Entry 6F5P (X-ray diffraction, 4.14 A resolution (low resolution: residue-level contacts below are approximate; hydrogen-bond / salt-bridge calls are withheld)); this record covers chains A and F of the 8 polymer chains in the assembly.

[Chain A]
Molecule: Polymerase acidic protein
From: Influenza C virus (strain C/Johannesburg/1/1966)
Notes: EC 3.1.-.-
UniProtKB: Q9IMP5 (PA_INCJH); residue numbers follow UniProt; this construct covers 1-709
Amino-acid sequence (709 residues; numbered 1 to 709; the number before each row is that of its first residue):
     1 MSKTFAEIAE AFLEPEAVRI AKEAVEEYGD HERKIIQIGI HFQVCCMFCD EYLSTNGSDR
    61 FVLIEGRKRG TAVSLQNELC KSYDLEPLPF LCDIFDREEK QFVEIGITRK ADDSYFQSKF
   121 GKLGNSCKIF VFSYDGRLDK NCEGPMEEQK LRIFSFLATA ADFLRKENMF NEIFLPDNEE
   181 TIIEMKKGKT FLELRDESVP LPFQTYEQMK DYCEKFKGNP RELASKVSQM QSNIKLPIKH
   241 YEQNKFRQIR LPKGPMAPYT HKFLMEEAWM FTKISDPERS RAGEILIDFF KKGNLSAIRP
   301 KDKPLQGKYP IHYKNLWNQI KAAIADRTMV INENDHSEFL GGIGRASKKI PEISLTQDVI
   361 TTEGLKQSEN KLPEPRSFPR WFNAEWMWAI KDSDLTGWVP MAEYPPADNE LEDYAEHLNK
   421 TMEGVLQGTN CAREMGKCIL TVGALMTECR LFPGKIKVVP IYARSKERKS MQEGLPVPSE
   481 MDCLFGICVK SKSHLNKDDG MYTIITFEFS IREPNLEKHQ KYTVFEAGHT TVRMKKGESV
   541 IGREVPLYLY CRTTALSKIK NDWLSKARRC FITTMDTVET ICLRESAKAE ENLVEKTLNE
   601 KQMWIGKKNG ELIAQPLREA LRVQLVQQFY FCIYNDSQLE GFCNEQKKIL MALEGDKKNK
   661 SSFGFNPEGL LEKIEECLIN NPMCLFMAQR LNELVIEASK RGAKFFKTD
Not modelled in the structure: 709
Metal / ion sites: Mg2+ near Glu-104 (its only coordinating residue here)
What the authors report for this chain:
  - binding site for DNA-directed RNA polymerase subunit: Pro-237, Tyr-241, Asn-659, Ser-661, Phe-663, Lys-704
  - mutagenesis - P237A, Y241A, F663A: decreased catalytic activity on both transcription and replication
  - mutagenesis - K239A, E242A, R701A: unchanged catalytic activity (polymerase activity)
  - mutagenesis - K657A, N659A, S661A, K704A: decreased catalytic activity on mRNA levels

[Chain F]
Molecule: Polymerase basic protein 2
From: Influenza C virus (strain C/Johannesburg/1/1966)
UniProtKB: Q9IMP3 (PB2_INCJH); numbering as in UniProt (aligned over 1-774)
Amino-acid sequence (774 residues; numbered 1 to 774; the number before each row is that of its first residue):
     1 MSLLLTIAKE YKRLCQDAKA AQMMTVGTVS NYTTFKKWTT SRKEKNPSLR MRWAMSSKFP
    61 IIANKRMLEE AQIPKEHNNV ALWEDTEDVS KRDHVLASAS CINYWNFCGP CVNNSEVIKE
   121 VYKSRFGRLE RRKEIMWKEL RFTLVDRQRR RVDTQPVEQR LRTGEIKDLQ MWTLFEDEAP
   181 LASKFILDNY GLVKEMRSKF ANKPLNKEVV AHMLEKQFNP ESRFLPVFGA IRPERMELIH
   241 ALGGETWIQE ANTAGISNVD QRKNDIRAVC RKVCLAANAS IMNAKSKLVE YIKSTSMRIG
   301 ETERKLEELI LETDDVSPEV TLCKSALGGQ LGKTLSFGPM LLKKISGSGV KVKDTVYIQG
   361 VRAVQFEYWS EQEEFYGEYK SATALFSRKE RSLEWITIGG GINEDRKRLL AMCMIFCRDG
   421 DYFKDAPATI TMADLSTKLG REIPYQYVMM NWIQKSEDNL EALLYSRGIV ETNPGKMGSS
   481 MGIDGSKRAI KSLRAVTIQS GKIDMPESKE KIHLELSDNL EAFDSSGRIV ATILDLPSDK
   541 KVTFQDVSFQ HPDLAVLRDE KTAITKGYEA LIKRLGTGDN DIPSLIAKKD YLSLYNLPEV
   601 KLMAPLIRPN RKGVYSRVAR KLVSTQVTTG HYSLHELIKV LPFTYFAPKQ GMFEGRLFFS
   661 NDSFVEPGVN NNVFSWSKAD SSKIYCHGIA IRVPLVVGDE HMDTSLALLE GFSVCENDPR
   721 APMVTRQDLI DVGFGQKVRL FVGQGSVRTF KRTASQRAAS SDVNKNVKKI KMSN
Not modelled in the structure: 772-774
Disulfide bonds: Cys-270/Cys-323
What the authors report for this chain:
  - mutagenesis - D680A: abolished catalytic activity on both transcription and replication
  - mutagenesis - K678A, Q744A, R748A: decreased catalytic activity

[How chain A and chain F interact]
Pairs across the interface (31; chain A residue first):
  Ser-296(A) / Phe-544(F)
  Arg-299(A) / Arg-298(F)
  Arg-299(A) / Gly-300(F)
  Arg-299(A) / Gln-545(F)
  Lys-303(A) / Lys-123(F)
  Tyr-309(A) / Glu-134(F)
  Pro-310(A) / Glu-134(F)
  Ile-311(A) / Glu-134(F)
  Ile-311(A) / Ile-256(F)
  His-312(A) / Glu-134(F)
  His-312(A) / Ala-254(F)
  His-312(A) / Gly-255(F)
  Lys-314(A) / Asn-258(F)
  Asn-315(A) / Ile-256(F)
  Asn-315(A) / Asn-258(F)
  Asn-315(A) / Gln-261(F)
  Asn-318(A) / Asn-258(F)
  Lys-321(A) / Phe-544(F)
  Ala-325(A) / Val-542(F)
  Asn-334(A) / Thr-253(F)
  Glu-338(A) / Met-136(F)
  Glu-338(A) / Ala-251(F)
  Ile-343(A) / Met-136(F)
  Arg-345(A) / Met-136(F)
  Arg-345(A) / Trp-137(F)
  Lys-348(A) / Leu-140(F)
  His-529(A) / Asn-670(F)
  Thr-531(A) / Val-669(F)
  Arg-533(A) / Arg-656(F)
  Glu-544(A) / Gly-668(F)
  Glu-544(A) / Val-669(F)
Other interface residues (no listed pair), chain A (25 interface residues in all): Asp-302, Gln-319, Asp-326, Asp-335
Other interface residues (no listed pair), chain F (25 interface residues in all): Glu-120, Glu-666, Trp-676, Lys-678

[Overview]
Chain A and chain F each contribute 25 residues to their interface. The paper reports a binding site for
DNA-directed RNA polymerase subunit at Pro-237(A), Tyr-241(A) and Asn-659(A) among others; K657A, N659A and
S661A of chain A, among others, reduce catalytic activity on mRNA levels; 14 substitutions were tested in all.
Chain A is Polymerase acidic protein and chain F is Polymerase basic protein 2, both from Influenza C virus
(strain C/Johannesburg/1/1966); the structure, A mechanism for the activation of the influenza virus
transcriptase, was determined by X-ray diffraction (same publication as 6F5O).
